5IV2 - chains A and E of the 3 polymer chains in the assembly; structure by X-ray diffraction, 2.48 A resolution.

[Chain A]
Name: Cetuximab Fab, light chain
Source organism: Mus MUSCULUS, homo sapiens
Notes: antibody fragment or engineered binder
Amino-acid sequence (213 residues; each row starts with the number of its first residue):
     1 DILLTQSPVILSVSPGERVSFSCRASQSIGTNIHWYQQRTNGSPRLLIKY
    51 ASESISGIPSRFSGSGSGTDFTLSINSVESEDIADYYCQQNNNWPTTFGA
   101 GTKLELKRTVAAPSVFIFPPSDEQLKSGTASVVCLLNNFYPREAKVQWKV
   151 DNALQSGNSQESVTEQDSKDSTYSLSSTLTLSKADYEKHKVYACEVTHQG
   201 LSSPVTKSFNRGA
Disulfide bonds: C23-C88, C134-C194

[Chain E]
Name: Meditope variant
Amino-acid sequence (12 residues; each row starts with the number of its first residue):
     1 GQFDLSTRRLKG
Modified positions: R9 (citrulline; CIR)
Glycans and other covalent adducts: covalent link G1-G12

[Interface between chain A and chain E]
Contacting residue pairs (20; chain A residue first):
  Q38(A) with F3(E); R8(E); R9(E)
  R39(A) with R9(E)
  T40(A) with T7(E); R9(E)
  N41(A) with S6(E), hydrogen bond (side chain-backbone); T7(E), hydrogen bond (backbone-backbone); R8(E)
  G42(A) with R8(E)
  S43(A) with R8(E)
  A84(A) with R9(E)
  D85(A) with R9(E); L10(E), hydrogen bond (side chain-backbone)
  Y87(A) with L10(E)
  A100(A) with L10(E)
  G101(A) with L10(E)
  K103(A) with R9(E); L10(E)
  E165(A) with R9(E)
Other interface residues (no listed pair), chain A (16 interface residues in all): I83, T102, L104

[Summary]
16 residues of chain A face 6 of chain E across their interface; the contacts include 3 hydrogen bonds. Polar
pairs include N41(A)-S6(E), D85(A)-L10(E) and N41(A)-T7(E).
Chain A is Cetuximab Fab, light chain (Mus MUSCULUS, homo sapiens) and chain E is Meditope variant; the
structure, Cetuximab Fab in complex with Arg9Cir meditope variant, was determined by X-ray diffraction,
deposited together with 5ETU, 5EUK, 5F88, 5FF6, 5I2I, 5IOP and 7 further entries.
